Entry 3QBQ (X-ray diffraction, 2.50 A resolution); this record covers chains A and B.

Chain A:
Protein: Tumor necrosis factor ligand superfamily member 11
From: Mus musculus
UniProtKB: O35235 (TNF11_MOUSE); residue numbers follow UniProt; this construct covers 157-316
Amino-acid sequence (160 residues; row label = number of the first residue in the row):
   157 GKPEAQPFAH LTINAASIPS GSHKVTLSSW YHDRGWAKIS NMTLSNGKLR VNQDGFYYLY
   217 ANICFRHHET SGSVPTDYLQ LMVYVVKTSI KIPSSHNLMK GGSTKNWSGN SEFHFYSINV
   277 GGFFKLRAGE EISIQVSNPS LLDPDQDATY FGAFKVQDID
Unresolved in the structure: 157-160, 316
From the paper describing this entry:
  - mutagenesis - M198K: decreased expression

Chain B:
Protein: Tumor necrosis factor receptor superfamily member 11A
From: Mus musculus
UniProtKB: O35305 (TNR11_MOUSE); residue numbers follow UniProt; this construct covers 32-201
Amino-acid sequence (170 residues; each row starts with the number of its first residue):
    32 TPPCTQERHY EHLGRCCSRC EPGKYLSSKC TPTSDSVCLP CGPDEYLDTW NEEDKCLLHK
    92 VCDAGKALVA VDPGNHTAPR RCACTAGYHW NSDCECCRRN TECAPGFGAQ HPLQLNKDTV
   152 CTPCLLGFFS DVFSSTDKCK PWTNCTLLGK LEAHQGTTES DVVCSSSMTL
Unresolved in the structure: 32-34, 199-201
UniProt features mapped onto this chain:
  - binding site (Na(+)): C134, A135, F138, S161, V163
  - glycosylation (N-linked (GlcNAc...) asparagine): N106, N175
Disulfide bonds: C35-C47, C48-C61, C51-C69, C72-C87, C93-C113, C115-C128, C125-C127, C134-C152, C155-C170, C176-C195
From the paper describing this entry:
  - contacts within the chain: H90-N106 (hydrogen bond), H90-R111 (hydrogen bond), K91-R111 (hydrogen bond)
  - mutagenesis - G54R, C127A, K171G: abolished binding to Tumor necrosis factor ligand superfamily member 11 (chain A)
  - disease-associated variants - G54R, K171G: abolished binding to Tumor necrosis factor ligand superfamily member 11 (chain A)
  - disease-associated variants - G54R, K171G: decreased stability
  - mutagenesis - C176R: decreased growth with Tumor necrosis factor ligand superfamily member 11 (chain A)
  - mutagenesis - G54R, K171G: decreased stability

How chain A and chain B interact:
Pairs across the interface - 28 pairs, chain A then chain B:
  A171(A) - V92(B)  hydrophobic
  R190(A) - P74(B)
  R190(A) - D75(B)
  R190(A) - E76(B)
  R190(A) - L89(B)
  G191(A) - E76(B)
  G191(A) - L89(B)
  R222(A) - D94(B)  salt bridge
  R222(A) - G96(B)
  H224(A) - G96(B)
  H224(A) - K97(B)
  H224(A) - A98(B)
  H224(A) - Y119(B)
  H224(A) - C128(B)  hydrogen bond (side chain-backbone)
  E225(A) - Y119(B)  hydrogen bond
  E225(A) - R130(B)  salt bridge
  T226(A) - A98(B)
  T226(A) - Y119(B)
  N266(A) - R130(B)  hydrogen bond (backbone-side chain)
  E268(A) - R129(B)  salt bridge
  E268(A) - R130(B)  salt bridge
  F269(A) - C127(B)  hydrophobic
  D299(A) - K97(B)  salt bridge
  P300(A) - V92(B)  hydrophobic
  P300(A) - D94(B)
  P300(A) - K97(B)
  D301(A) - K97(B)  salt bridge
  Q302(A) - L89(B)
Also at the interface, not in a pair above, chain A (19 interface residues in all): Y187, D189, H223, S227, S267
Also at the interface, not in a pair above, chain B (16 interface residues in all): A95, T116
From the paper, about this interface:
  - specific contacts: E126(B)-D303(A) (water-mediated contact), R130(B)-E225(A) (salt bridge), R130(B)-N266(A) (hydrogen bond)
  - interface residues, chain B: K97(B), Y119(B)
  - hot spots on chain B (mutagenesis) - K97A: abolished binding to Tumor necrosis factor ligand superfamily member 11 (chain A)

In short:
19 residues of chain A face 16 of chain B across their interface; the contacts include 3 hydrogen bonds and 6
salt bridges. Polar contacts include R222(A)-D94(B), E225(A)-R130(B) and E268(A)-R129(B). The paper describes
a water-mediated contact between E126(B) and D303(A); a salt bridge between R130(B) and E225(A); a hydrogen
bond between R130(B) and N266(A). From the paper: G54R, C127A and K171G of chain B, among others, abolish
binding to Tumor necrosis factor ligand superfamily member 11 (chain A); interface residues K97(B) and
Y119(B); 6 substitutions were tested in all.
Chain A is Tumor necrosis factor ligand superfamily member 11 and chain B is Tumor necrosis factor receptor
superfamily member 11A, both from Mus musculus; the structure, Crystal structure of extracellular domains of
mouse RANK-RANKL complex, was determined by X-ray diffraction.
